PDB entry 6IAW | electron microscopy, 3.80 A resolution | chains A and I of the 18 polymer chains in the assembly

Chain A:
Name: Major head protein
Source organism: Staphylococcus phage P68
Reference sequence: Q859I3 (Q859I3_9CAUD); numbering as in UniProt (aligned over 1-408)
Chain sequence (408 residues; row label = number of the first residue in the row):
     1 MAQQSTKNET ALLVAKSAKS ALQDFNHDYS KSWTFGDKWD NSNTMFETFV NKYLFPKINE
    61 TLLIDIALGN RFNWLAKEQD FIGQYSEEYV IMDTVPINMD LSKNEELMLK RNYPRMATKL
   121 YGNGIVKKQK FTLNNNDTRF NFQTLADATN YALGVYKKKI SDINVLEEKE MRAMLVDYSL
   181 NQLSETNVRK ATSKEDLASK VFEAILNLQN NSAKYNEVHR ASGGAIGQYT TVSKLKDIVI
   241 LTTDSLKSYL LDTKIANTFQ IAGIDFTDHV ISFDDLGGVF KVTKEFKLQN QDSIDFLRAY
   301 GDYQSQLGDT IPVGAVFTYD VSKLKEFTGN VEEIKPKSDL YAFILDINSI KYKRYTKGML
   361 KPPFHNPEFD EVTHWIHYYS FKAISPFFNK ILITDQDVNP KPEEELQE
Disordered / not traced: 1-3, 397-408
From the paper describing this entry:
  - conformationally variable residues (side-chain flip): F259

Chain I:
Name: Arstotzka protein
Source organism: Staphylococcus phage P68
Reference sequence: Q859I2 (Q859I2_9CAUD); residue numbers follow UniProt; this construct covers 1-60
Chain sequence (60 residues; numbered 1 to 60; the number before each row is that of its first residue):
     1 MYEGNNMRSM MGTSYEDSRL NKRTELNENM SIDTNKSEDS YGVQIHSLSK QSFTGDVEEE
Disordered / not traced: 56-60

How chain A and chain I interact:
Residue-residue contacts (50):
  W74(A) - H46(I)
  W74(A) - L48(I)  hydrogen bond (side chain-backbone)
  L75(A) - K50(I)
  K77(A) - K50(I)
  L206(A) - N35(I)
  L206(A) - K36(I)
  L206(A) - S37(I)
  Q209(A) - M30(I)
  Q209(A) - T34(I)
  Q209(A) - N35(I)  hydrogen bond (side chain-backbone)
  Q209(A) - K36(I)  hydrogen bond (side chain-backbone)
  N211(A) - M30(I)
  S233(A) - T34(I)
  K234(A) - D33(I)  salt bridge
  K234(A) - T34(I)
  L235(A) - K36(I)
  K236(A) - S47(I)
  K236(A) - L48(I)
  K236(A) - S49(I)
  D237(A) - L48(I)
  I238(A) - L48(I)
  V239(A) - L48(I)  hydrophobic
  K247(A) - Q44(I)
  L251(A) - Q44(I)
  I255(A) - Y41(I)
  I261(A) - Y41(I)
  A262(A) - D39(I)
  G263(A) - S37(I)
  G263(A) - E38(I)
  G263(A) - D39(I)  hydrogen bond (backbone-backbone)
  I264(A) - S37(I)
  I264(A) - E38(I)
  D265(A) - D39(I)
  D265(A) - S40(I)
  D265(A) - Y41(I)
  F266(A) - D39(I)
  T267(A) - Q44(I)  hydrogen bond
  D268(A) - V43(I)
  D268(A) - Q44(I)
  D268(A) - I45(I)
  D268(A) - S47(I)
  H269(A) - L48(I)
  V270(A) - I45(I)
  I271(A) - I45(I)  hydrophobic
  I347(A) - S49(I)
  N348(A) - K50(I)
  N348(A) - Q51(I)  hydrogen bond
  I350(A) - K50(I)  hydrogen bond (backbone-side chain)
  K351(A) - K50(I)
  K351(A) - F53(I)
Also at the interface, not in a pair above, chain A (32 interface residues in all): N210

Overview:
The interface between chain A and chain I involves 32 residues on one side and 20 on the other, with 7
hydrogen bonds and 1 salt bridge. Among the polar pairs are K234(A)-D33(I), W74(A)-L48(I) and Q209(A)-N35(I).
From the paper: conformational variability at F259(A).
Chain A is Major head protein and chain I is Arstotzka protein, both from Staphylococcus phage P68; the
structure, Structure of head fiber and inner core protein gp22 of native bacteriophage P68, was determined by
electron microscopy (same publication as 6IAB, 6IAC, 6IAT, 6IB1 and 6Q3G).
